Entry 1E8N (X-ray diffraction, 1.50 A resolution); this record covers chains A and I.

# Chain A
Protein: Prolyl endopeptidase
Organism: Sus scrofa
Notes: EC 3.4.21.26
UniProt: P23687 (PPCE_PIG); residues 1-710 here = UniProt positions 1-710
Sequence (710 residues; row label = number of the first residue in the row):
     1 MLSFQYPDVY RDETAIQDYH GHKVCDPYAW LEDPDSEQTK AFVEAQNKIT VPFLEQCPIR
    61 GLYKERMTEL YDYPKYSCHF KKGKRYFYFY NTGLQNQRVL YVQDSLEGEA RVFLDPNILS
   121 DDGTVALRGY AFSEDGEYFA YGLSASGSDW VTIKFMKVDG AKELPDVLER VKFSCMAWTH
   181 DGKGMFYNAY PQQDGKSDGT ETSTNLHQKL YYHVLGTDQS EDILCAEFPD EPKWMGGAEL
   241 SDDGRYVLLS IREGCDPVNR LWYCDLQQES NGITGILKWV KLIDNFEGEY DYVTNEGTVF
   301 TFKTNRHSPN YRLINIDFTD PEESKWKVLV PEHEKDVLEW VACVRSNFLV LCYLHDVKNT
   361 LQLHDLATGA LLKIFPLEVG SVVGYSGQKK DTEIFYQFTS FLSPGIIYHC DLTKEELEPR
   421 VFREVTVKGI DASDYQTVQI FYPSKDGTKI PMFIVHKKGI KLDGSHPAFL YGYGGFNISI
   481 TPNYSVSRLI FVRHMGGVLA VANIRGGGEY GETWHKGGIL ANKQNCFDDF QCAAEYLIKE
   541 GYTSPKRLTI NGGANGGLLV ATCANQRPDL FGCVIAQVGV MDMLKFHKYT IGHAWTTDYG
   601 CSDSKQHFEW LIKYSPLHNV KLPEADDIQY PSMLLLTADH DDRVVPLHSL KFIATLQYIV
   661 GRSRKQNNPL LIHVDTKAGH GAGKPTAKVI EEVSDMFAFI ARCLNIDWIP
Differences from the reference sequence: engineered mutation Ala554 (Ser in P23687)

# Chain I
Protein: Peptide inhibitor
Sequence (9 residues; numbered 722 to 730; the number before each row is that of its first residue):
   722 XGFGPFGFA
Not modelled in the structure: 729-730
Modified / non-standard residues: BE2 (2-aminobenzoic acid) at position 722

# Interface between chain A and chain I
Residue-residue contacts - 26 pairs, chain A then chain I:
  Phe173(A) with BE2_722(I); Phe724(I), hydrophobic
  Ser174(A) with BE2_722(I)
  Met235(A) with Phe724(I), hydrophobic
  Gly254(A) with Phe724(I)
  Tyr473(A) with Pro726(I), hydrogen bond (side chain-backbone); Phe727(I)
  Phe476(A) with Pro726(I), hydrophobic; Phe727(I), hydrophobic
  Ile478(A) with Phe727(I), hydrophobic
  Ala554(A) with Pro726(I); Phe727(I); Gly728(I)
  Asn555(A) with Pro726(I), hydrogen bond (backbone-backbone)
  Ile591(A) with Phe724(I), hydrophobic
  Ala594(A) with Phe724(I), hydrophobic
  Trp595(A) with Phe724(I), hydrogen bond (side chain-backbone); Gly725(I); Pro726(I)
  Tyr599(A) with Pro726(I)
  Arg643(A) with Gly723(I), hydrogen bond (side chain-backbone); Phe724(I); Gly725(I), hydrogen bond (side chain-backbone); Phe727(I)
  His680(A) with Phe727(I); Gly728(I), hydrogen bond (side chain-backbone)
Also at the interface, not in a pair above, chain A (23 interface residues in all): Cys175, Arg252, Cys255, Gly553, Val578, Val580, Val644, Gly681

# Overview
Chain A and chain I form an interface of 23 and 7 residues respectively; the contacts include 6 hydrogen
bonds. Polar pairs include Tyr473(A)-Pro726(I), Trp595(A)-Phe724(I) and Arg643(A)-Gly723(I).
Chain A is Prolyl endopeptidase (Sus scrofa) and chain I is Peptide inhibitor; the structure, Prolyl
oligopeptidase from porcine brain, mutant, complexed with peptide, was determined by X-ray diffraction
together with 1E8M from the same study.
